7NBA - chains A and K of the 3 polymer chains in the assembly; structure by electron microscopy, 4.00 A resolution.

# Chain A
Molecule: Tubulin alpha-1B chain
Source organism: Sus scrofa
Reference sequence: Q2XVP4 (TBA1B_PIG); residue numbers follow UniProt; this construct covers 1-451
Chain sequence (451 residues; row label = number of the first residue in the row):
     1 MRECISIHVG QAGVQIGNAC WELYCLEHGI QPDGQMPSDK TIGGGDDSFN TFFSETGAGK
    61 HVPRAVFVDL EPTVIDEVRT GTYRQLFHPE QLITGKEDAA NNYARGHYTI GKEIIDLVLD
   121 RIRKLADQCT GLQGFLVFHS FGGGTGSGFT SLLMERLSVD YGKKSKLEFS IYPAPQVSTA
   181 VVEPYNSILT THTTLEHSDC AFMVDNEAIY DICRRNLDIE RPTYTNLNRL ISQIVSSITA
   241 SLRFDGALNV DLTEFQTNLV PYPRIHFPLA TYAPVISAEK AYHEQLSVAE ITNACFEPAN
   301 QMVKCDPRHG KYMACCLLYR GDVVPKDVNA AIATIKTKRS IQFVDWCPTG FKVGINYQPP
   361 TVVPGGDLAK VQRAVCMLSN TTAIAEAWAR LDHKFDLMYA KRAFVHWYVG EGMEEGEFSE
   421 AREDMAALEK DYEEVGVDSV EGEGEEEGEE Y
Unresolved in the structure: 38-46, 438-451
Metal / ion sites: Mg2+: E71 (together with GTP)
Ligand contacts: GTP (guanosine-5'-triphosphate): G10, Q11, A12, Q15, I16, D69, E71, D98, A99, A100, N101, G143, G144, T145, G146, I171, T179, N206, Y224, L227, N228, I231
Curated features (UniProtKB/Swiss-Prot):
  - motif: M1 to C4 (MREC motif)
  - active site: E254
  - binding site (GTP): G10, Q11, A12, Q15, E71, A99, S140, G143, G144, T145, G146, T179, E183, N206, Y224, N228, L252
  - binding site (Mg(2+)): E71
  - site: Y451 (Involved in polymerization)
  - modified residue: K40 (N6,N6,N6-trimethyllysine), S48 (Phosphoserine), S232 (Phosphoserine), Y282 (3'-nitrotyrosine), R339 (Omega-N-methylarginine), S439 (Phosphoserine), E443 (5-glutamyl polyglutamate), E445 (5-glutamyl polyglutamate), Y451 (3'-nitrotyrosine)
  - cross-link (Glycyl lysine isopeptide (Lys-Gly)): K326 (interchain with G-Cter in ubiquitin), K370 (interchain with G-Cter in ubiquitin)

# Chain K
Molecule: Kinesin motor domain-containing protein
Source organism: Plasmodium falciparum (isolate NF54)
Reference sequence: W7K044 (W7K044_PLAFO); the construct lacks a stretch of the UniProt sequence, so the offset changes along the chain: 7-180 = UniProt 1-174; 181-405 = UniProt 269-493
Chain sequence (405 residues; each row starts with the number of its first residue):
     1 GIDPFTMLRN SYNNDKSSCV NIKVIVRCRP LNEKEKNDIN NEEVVRINNN EVILTINRNN
    61 EIYEKKYSFD YACDKDVDQK TLFNNYIYQI VDEVLQGFNC TLFCYGQTGT GKTYTMEGKI
   121 LEHLKQYDNN KKVDLNESIN SDISYCYELC ENEDTGLIFR VTKRIFDILN KRKEEKIRHF
   181 DKNMYDFNIK ISYLEIYNEE LCDLLSSTNE NMKLRIYEDS NNKSKGLNVD KLEEKSINSF
   241 EEIYYIICSA IKKRRTAETA YNKKSSRSHS IFTITLIIKD INNVGESITK IGKLNLVDLA
   301 GSENALKSSY GSLKIRQQES CNINQSLLTL GRVINSLIEN SSYIPYRDSK LTRLLQDSLG
   361 GKTKTFIVAT ISPSSLCIDE TLSTLDYVFR AKNIKNRPEI NIKTT
Unresolved in the structure: 1-16, 120-154, 178-183, 209-211, 220-225, 283-285, 310-311, 403-405
Differences from the reference sequence: expression tag (1-6)
Metal / ion sites: Mg2+: T113, K264, S266 (together with AMP-PNP)
Ligand contacts: AMP-PNP (ANP; phosphoaminophosphonic acid-adenylate ester): R27, R29, P30, Q107, T108, G109, T110, G111, K112, T113, Y114, N262, K263, K264, S265, S266, G301

# How chain A and chain K interact
Contacting residue pairs (19; chain A residue first):
  Y108(A) with L306(K)
  R264(A) with N59(K)
  R402(A) with R332(K)
  V405(A) with L328(K), hydrophobic
  H406(A) with L328(K)
  V409(A) with N324(K); Q325(K)
  G410(A) with C321(K), hydrogen bond (backbone-side chain); Q325(K)
  G412(A) with C321(K)
  E414(A) with S302(K), hydrogen bond
  E415(A) with L328(K)
  E420(A) with D379(K)
  E423(A) with R58(K), salt bridge; K65(K), salt bridge
  D424(A) with N59(K), hydrogen bond
  A427(A) with N59(K)
  K430(A) with E61(K), salt bridge; Y63(K)
Also at the interface, not in a pair above, chain A (18 interface residues in all): E411, M413, G416
Also at the interface, not in a pair above, chain K (15 interface residues in all): N335, S383

# Overview
18 residues of chain A and 15 residues of chain K are in contact, with 3 hydrogen bonds and 3 salt bridges.
Among the polar pairs are E423(A)-R58(K), E423(A)-K65(K) and K430(A)-E61(K). Chain A binds GTP. Ligands of
chain K: AMP-PNP.
Chain A is Tubulin alpha-1B chain (Sus scrofa) and chain K is Kinesin motor domain-containing protein
(Plasmodium falciparum (isolate NF54)); the structure, Plasmodium falciparum kinesin-5 motor domain bound to
AMPPNP, complexed with 14 protofilament microtubule, was determined by electron microscopy (same publication
as 7NB8).
